Entry 6NRO (X-ray diffraction, 1.75 A resolution); this record covers chains E and F of the 6 polymer chains in the assembly.

Chain E:
Molecule: Human parainfluenza virus type 3 fusion glycoprotein N-terminal heptad repeat domain
Reference sequence: A0A1V0E102 (A0A1V0E102_9MONO); residue numbers follow UniProt; this construct covers 139-189
Sequence (53 residues; numbered 138 to 190; the number before each row is that of its first residue):
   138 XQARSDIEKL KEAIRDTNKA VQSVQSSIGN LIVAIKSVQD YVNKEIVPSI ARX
Unresolved in the structure: 138-140, 190
Construct notes: acetylation (138); engineered mutation Ile-165 (Val in A0A1V0E102); amidation (190)
Modified positions: ACE (acetyl group) at position 138; NH2 (amino group) at position 190

Chain F:
Molecule: Human parainfluenza virus type 3 fusion glycoprotein C-terminal heptad repeat domain
Notes: fragment: 449-484
Reference sequence: A0A023PHT3 (A0A023PHT3_9MONO); residues 449-484 here = UniProt positions 449-484
Sequence (38 residues; each row starts with the number of its first residue):
   448 XVALDPIDIS IVLNKIKSQL EESKEWIRRS NKILDSIX
Unresolved in the structure: 448-450, 485
Construct notes: acetylation (448); engineered mutation Val-459 (Glu in A0A023PHT3), Ile-463 (Ala in A0A023PHT3), Gln-466 (Asp in A0A023PHT3), Lys-479 (Gln in A0A023PHT3), Ile-480 (Lys in A0A023PHT3); amidation (485)
Modified positions: ACE (acetyl group) at position 448; NH2 (amino group) at position 485
From the paper describing this entry:
  - mutagenesis - D455A: decreased stability with Human parainfluenza virus type 3 fusion glycoprotein N-terminal heptad repeat domain (chain E)

Chain E / chain F interface:
Pairs across the interface (27):
  Lys-148(E) / Leu-481(F)  hydrogen bond (side chain-backbone)
  Lys-148(E) / Asp-482(F)
  Ile-151(E) / Leu-481(F)  hydrophobic
  Arg-152(E) / Leu-481(F)
  Asn-155(E) / Ile-474(F)
  Asn-155(E) / Ser-477(F)  hydrogen bond
  Asn-155(E) / Asn-478(F)  hydrogen bond
  Val-158(E) / Ile-474(F)  hydrophobic
  Gln-159(E) / Ile-474(F)
  Gln-162(E) / Leu-467(F)
  Gln-162(E) / Ser-470(F)  hydrogen bond
  Gln-162(E) / Lys-471(F)
  Gln-162(E) / Ile-474(F)
  Ile-165(E) / Ile-463(F)  hydrophobic
  Gly-166(E) / Leu-467(F)
  Ile-169(E) / Leu-460(F)
  Ile-169(E) / Ile-463(F)  hydrophobic
  Ile-169(E) / Lys-464(F)
  Ile-172(E) / Ile-456(F)  hydrophobic
  Gln-176(E) / Ile-454(F)
  Gln-176(E) / Asp-455(F)
  Gln-176(E) / Ile-456(F)  hydrogen bond (side chain-backbone)
  Gln-176(E) / Ser-457(F)
  Asn-180(E) / Pro-453(F)
  Asn-180(E) / Ile-454(F)  hydrogen bond (side chain-backbone)
  Val-184(E) / Leu-451(F)
  Ile-187(E) / Leu-451(F)  hydrophobic
Also at the interface, not in a pair above, chain E (18 interface residues in all): Ile-144, Lys-173, Val-179
Also at the interface, not in a pair above, chain F (18 interface residues in all): Ile-484
From the paper, about this interface:
  - hot spots on chain F (mutagenesis) - I456A: decreased stability with Human parainfluenza virus type 3 fusion glycoprotein N-terminal heptad repeat domain (chain E)

Overview:
The chain E/chain F interface involves 18 residues from each chain, with 6 hydrogen bonds. Polar contacts
include Lys-148(E)/Leu-481(F), Asn-155(E)/Ser-477(F) and Asn-155(E)/Asn-478(F). The paper reports that D455A
and I456A of chain F reduce stability with Human parainfluenza virus type 3 fusion glycoprotein N-terminal
heptad repeat domain (chain E).
Chain E is Human parainfluenza virus type 3 fusion glycoprotein N-terminal heptad repeat domain and chain F is
Human parainfluenza virus type 3 fusion glycoprotein C-terminal heptad repeat domain; the structure, Human
parainfluenza virus type 3 fusion protein N-terminal heptad repeat domain+VIQKI, was determined by X-ray
diffraction (same publication as 6NTX and 6NYX).
